7WVW - chains R and A of the 5 polymer chains in the assembly; structure by electron microscopy, 3.10 A resolution.

# Chain R
Protein: Soluble cytochrome b562, N-formyl peptide receptor 2
Organism: Homo sapiens
Reference sequence: chimeric construct of P0ABE7, P25090: residues -115 to -11 from P0ABE7 (C562_ECOLX) positions 23-127 (UniProt number = residue number + 138); residues 2-347 from P25090 positions 2-347 (same numbers)
Amino-acid sequence (513 residues; numbered -118 to 394; the number before each row is that of its first residue; numbers below 1 keep their minus sign (Gly-118 is residue -118)):
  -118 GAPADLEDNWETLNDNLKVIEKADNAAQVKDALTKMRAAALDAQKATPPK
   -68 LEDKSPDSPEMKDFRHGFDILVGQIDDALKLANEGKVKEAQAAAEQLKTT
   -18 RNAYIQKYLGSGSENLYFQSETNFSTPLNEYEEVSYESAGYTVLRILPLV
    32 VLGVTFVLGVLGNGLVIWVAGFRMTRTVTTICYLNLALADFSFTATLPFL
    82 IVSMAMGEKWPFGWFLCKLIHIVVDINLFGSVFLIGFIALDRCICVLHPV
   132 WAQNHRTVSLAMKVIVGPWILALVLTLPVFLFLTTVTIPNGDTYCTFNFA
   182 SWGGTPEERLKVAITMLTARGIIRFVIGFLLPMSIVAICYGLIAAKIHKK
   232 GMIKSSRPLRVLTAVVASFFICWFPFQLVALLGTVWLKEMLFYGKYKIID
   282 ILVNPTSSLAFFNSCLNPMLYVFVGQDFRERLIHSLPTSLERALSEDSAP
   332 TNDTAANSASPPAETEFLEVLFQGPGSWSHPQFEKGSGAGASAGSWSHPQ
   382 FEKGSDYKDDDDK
Unresolved in the structure: -118 to 18, 318-394
Construct notes: expression tag (-118 to -116, 348-394); conflict Trp-109 (Met29 in P0ABE7), Ile-14 (His124 in P0ABE7); linker (-10 to 1); engineered mutation Leu211 (Ser in P25090)
Disulfides: Cys98-Cys176
UniProt features mapped onto this chain:
  - glycosylation: Asn4 (N-linked (GlcNAc...) asparagine)
Reported in the primary citation:
  - mutagenesis - D106A, R201A, R205A: decreased signaling in response to fM9
  - mutagenesis - D106A, R201A, R205A: decreased signaling with Fme-tyr-phe-ile-asn-ile-leu-the-leu
  - specificity-determining residues: Glu89, Asp281 (proposed by the authors, not directly observed)
  - mutagenesis - R201A, R205A, F257A, V284A: decreased signaling in response to fHN
  - mutagenesis - R201A, R205A: unchanged signaling in response to Abeta42
  - mutagenesis - D106A (7-fold), I169W, F180A, F257A, Q258A (4-fold), V284A: decreased signaling in response to Abeta42
  - mutagenesis - D106A, V113A: abolished signaling in response to fHN
  - mutagenesis - S84R (49-fold), M85K (3-fold), E89A (6-22-fold), E89G (6-22-fold): decreased binding to fHN
  - specificity-determining residues: Ser84, Met85

# Chain A
Protein: Guanine nucleotide-binding protein G(i) subunit alpha-2
Organism: Homo sapiens
Reference sequence: P04899 (GNAI2_HUMAN); residues 1-355 here = UniProt positions 1-355
Amino-acid sequence (355 residues; row label = number of the first residue in the row):
     1 MGCTVSAEDKAAAERSKMIDKNLREDGEKAAREVKLLLLGAGESGKNTIV
    51 KQMKIIHEDGYSEEECRQYRAVVYSNTIQSIMAIVKAMGNLQIDFADPSR
   101 ADDARQLFALSCTAEEQGVLPDDLSGVIRRLWADHGVQACFGRSREYQLN
   151 DSAAYYLNDLERIAQSDYIPTQQDVLRTRVKTTGIVETHFTFKDLHFKMF
   201 DVGAQRSERKKWIHCFEGVTAIIFCVALSAYDLVLAEDEEMNRMHASMKL
   251 FDSICNNKWFTDTSIILFLNKKDLFEEKITHSPLTICFPEYTGANKYDEA
   301 ASYIQSKFEDLNKRKDTKEIYTHFTCSTDTKNVQFVFDAVTDVIIKNNLK
   351 DCGLF
Unresolved in the structure: 1-5, 57-183
Construct notes: engineered mutation Asn47 (Ser in P04899), Ala204 (Gly in P04899), Ala246 (Glu in P04899), Ser327 (Ala in P04899)
UniProt features mapped onto this chain:
  - region: Lys35 to Lys46, Thr48 (G1 motif), Asp174 to Thr182 (G2 motif), Phe197 to Gly203, Gln205, Arg206 (G3 motif), Ile266 to Asp273 (G4 motif), Thr325, Cys326, Thr328 to Thr330 (G5 motif)
  - binding site (GTP): Leu176 to Thr182, Asp201 to Gly203, Gln205, Asn270 to Asp273
  - binding site (Mg(2+)): Thr182
  - modified residue: Arg179 (ADP-ribosylarginine), Gln205 (Deamidated glutamine), Cys352 (ADP-ribosylcysteine)
  - lipidation: Gly2 (N-myristoyl glycine), Cys3 (S-palmitoyl cysteine)

# How chain R and chain A interact
Pairs across the interface (37):
  Thr60(R) - Asp351(A)
  Tyr64(R) - Cys352(A)  hydrogen bond (side chain-backbone)
  Arg123(R) - Cys352(A)  hydrogen bond (side chain-backbone)
  Cys126(R) - Asn348(A)
  Val127(R) - Ile345(A)
  Val127(R) - Leu349(A)  hydrophobic
  Pro130(R) - Thr341(A)
  Pro130(R) - Ile344(A)  hydrophobic
  Pro130(R) - Ile345(A)  hydrophobic
  Val131(R) - Lys193(A)
  Val131(R) - Asp194(A)
  Val131(R) - Leu195(A)  hydrophobic
  Val131(R) - Phe337(A)  hydrophobic
  Gln134(R) - Arg32(A)
  Gln134(R) - Val34(A)
  Gln134(R) - Leu195(A)
  Gln134(R) - Ile344(A)
  Asn135(R) - Arg32(A)  hydrogen bond (side chain-backbone)
  Asn135(R) - Asp194(A)
  Asn135(R) - Leu195(A)
  Thr138(R) - Glu28(A)
  Thr138(R) - Arg32(A)
  Val139(R) - Glu28(A)
  Lys227(R) - Ile345(A)
  Met233(R) - Asp342(A)
  Met233(R) - Ile345(A)  hydrophobic
  Met233(R) - Lys346(A)
  Lys235(R) - Asp316(A)
  Arg238(R) - Gly353(A)  hydrogen bond (side chain-backbone)
  Arg238(R) - Leu354(A)
  Arg238(R) - Phe355(A)
  Pro239(R) - Leu354(A)
  Pro239(R) - Phe355(A)  hydrophobic
  Val305(R) - Gly353(A)
  Gly306(R) - Gly353(A)
  Gln307(R) - Lys350(A)
  Gln307(R) - Phe355(A)
Interface residues without a listed pair, chain R (24 interface residues in all): Ala133, Ser140, Ile224, Ile228, Asp308
Interface residues without a listed pair, chain A (23 interface residues in all): Ala31, Glu33

# Summary
Chain R and chain A form an interface of 24 and 23 residues respectively, with 4 hydrogen bonds. Polar
contacts include Tyr64(R)-Cys352(A), Arg123(R)-Cys352(A) and Asn135(R)-Arg32(A). The paper reports that D106A,
I169W and F180A of chain R, among others, reduce signaling in response to Abeta42; specificity determinants
Glu89(R), Asp281(R) and Ser84(R) among others; 13 substitutions were tested in all.
Chain R is Soluble cytochrome b562, N-formyl peptide receptor 2 and chain A is Guanine nucleotide-binding
protein G(i) subunit alpha-2, both from Homo sapiens; the structure, Cryo-EM structure of the human formyl
peptide receptor 2 in complex with fMYFINILTL and Gi2, was determined by electron microscopy, deposited
together with 7WVU, 7WVV, 7WVX and 7WVY.
